2V7P - chains A and C of the 4 polymer chains in the assembly; structure by X-ray diffraction, 2.10 A resolution.

# Chain A (and C)
Molecule: L-lactate dehydrogenase
Source organism: Thermus thermophilus
Notes: EC 1.1.1.27; chain C of this document is another copy of the same molecule, construct and numbering; everything in this record applies to it too
Reference sequence: Q5SJA1 (LDH_THET8); the construct has insertions or renumbered stretches relative to UniProt, so the offset changes along the chain: 22-80 = UniProt 1-59; 83-103 = UniProt 60-80; 105-131 = UniProt 81-107; 133-208 = UniProt 110-185; 3 more segments
Chain sequence (310 residues; each row starts with the number of its first residue; note: 8 numbers in that range are skipped by the numbering (no residue carries them; nothing is unmodelled there); a row labelled like 132A-132B holds insertion residues (132A, then the next letters in order)):
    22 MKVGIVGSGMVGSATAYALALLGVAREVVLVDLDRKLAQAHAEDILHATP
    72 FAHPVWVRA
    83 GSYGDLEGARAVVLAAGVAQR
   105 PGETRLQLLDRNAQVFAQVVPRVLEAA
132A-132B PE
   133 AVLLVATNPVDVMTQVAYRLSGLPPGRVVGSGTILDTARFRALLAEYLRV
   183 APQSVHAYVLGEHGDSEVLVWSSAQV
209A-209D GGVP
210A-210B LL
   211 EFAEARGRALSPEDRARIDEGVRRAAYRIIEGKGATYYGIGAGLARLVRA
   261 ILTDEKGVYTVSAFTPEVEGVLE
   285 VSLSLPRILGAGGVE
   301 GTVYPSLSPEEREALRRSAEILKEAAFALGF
Small-molecule neighbours:
  - NAD (nicotinamide-adenine-dinucleotide): Val27, Gly28, Ser29, Gly30, Met31, Val32, Gly33, Val52, Asp53, Leu54, Leu58, Tyr85, Ala97, Ala98, Gly99, Val100, Ala101, Gln102, Leu112, Asn116, Val119, Val123, Ala138, Thr139, Asn140, Val142, Ser163, Leu167, His195, Thr246, Ile250
  - oxamic acid (OXM): Gln102, Arg109, Asn140, Leu167, Arg171, His195, Ala236, Thr246
Curated features (UniProtKB/Swiss-Prot):
  - active site: His195 (Proton acceptor)
  - binding site (NAD(+)): Met31, Val32, Asp53, Tyr85, Gly99, Val100, Ala138 to Asn140, Ser163
  - binding site (substrate): Gln102, Arg109, Asn140 to Asp143, Asp168 to Arg171, Thr246
  - binding site (beta-D-fructose 1,6-bisphosphate): Arg173, His188
  - modified residue: Tyr237 (Phosphotyrosine)

# How chain A and chain C interact
Residue-residue contacts (6):
  Arg47(A) with Thr263(C); Asp264(C), hydrogen bond (side chain-backbone); Glu265(C), hydrogen bond (side chain-backbone)
  Thr263(A) with Arg47(C)
  Asp264(A) with Arg47(C), hydrogen bond (backbone-side chain)
  Glu265(A) with Arg47(C), hydrogen bond (backbone-side chain)
Other interface residues (no listed pair), chain A (6 interface residues in all): Pro75, Lys266
Other interface residues (no listed pair), chain C (6 interface residues in all): Pro75, Lys266

# Overview
Chain A and chain C each contribute 6 residues to their interface, with 4 hydrogen bonds. Among the polar
pairs are Arg47(A)-Asp264(C) and Arg47(A)-Glu265(C). Ligands of chain A: oxamic acid and NAD.
Chain A and chain C are both L-lactate dehydrogenase (Thermus thermophilus); the structure, Crystal structure
of lactate dehydrogenase from Thermus Thermophilus HB8 (Holo form), was determined by X-ray diffraction,
deposited together with 2V65, 2V6B and 2V6M.
